8HSV - chains A and B of the 4 polymer chains in the assembly; structure by X-ray diffraction, 3.00 A resolution.

[Chain A (and B)]
Molecule: Beta-arrestin-1
From: Rattus norvegicus
Notes: chain B of this document is another copy of the same molecule, construct and numbering; everything in this record applies to it too
Reference sequence: P29066 (ARRB1_RAT); residue numbers follow UniProt; this construct covers 1-394
Sequence (414 residues; row label = number of the first residue in the row; numbers below 1 keep their minus sign (Met-19 is residue -19)):
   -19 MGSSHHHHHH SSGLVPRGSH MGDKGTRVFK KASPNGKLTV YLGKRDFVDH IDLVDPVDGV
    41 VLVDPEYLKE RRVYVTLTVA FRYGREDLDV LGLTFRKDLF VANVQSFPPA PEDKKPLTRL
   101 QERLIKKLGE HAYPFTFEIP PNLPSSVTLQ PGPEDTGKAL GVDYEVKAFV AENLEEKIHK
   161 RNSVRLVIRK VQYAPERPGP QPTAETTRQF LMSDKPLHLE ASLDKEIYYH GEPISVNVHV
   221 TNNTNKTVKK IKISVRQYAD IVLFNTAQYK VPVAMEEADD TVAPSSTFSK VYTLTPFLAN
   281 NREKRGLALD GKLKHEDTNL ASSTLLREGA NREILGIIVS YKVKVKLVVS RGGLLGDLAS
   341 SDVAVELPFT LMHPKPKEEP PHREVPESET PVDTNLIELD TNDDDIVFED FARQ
Disordered / not traced: -19 to 3, 334-338, 360-382
Construct notes: initiating methionine (-19); expression tag (-18 to 0); engineered mutation Val59 (Cys in P29066), Ser125 (Cys in P29066), Leu140 (Cys in P29066), Val150 (Cys in P29066), Val242 (Cys in P29066), Val251 (Cys in P29066), Ser269 (Cys in P29066)
UniProt features mapped onto this chain:
  - binding site (1D-myo-inositol hexakisphosphate): Lys250, Met255, Lys324, Lys326
  - modified residue: Tyr47 (Phosphotyrosine)
  - mutagenesis: Val53 (V53D: Inhibits internalization of EDNRA, EDNRB and ADRB2. No effect on interaction with SRC; impairs ADRB2- and HTR1A-mediated ERK phosphorylation; impairs sequestration of ADRB2), Pro91 (P91G: Impairs interaction with SRC; impairs ADRB2- and HTR1A-mediated ERK phosphorylation; no effect on sequestration of ADRB2; when associated with E-121), Pro121 (P121E: Impairs interaction with SRC; impairs ADRB2- and HTR1A-mediated ERK phosphorylation; no effect on sequestration of ADRB2; when associated with G-91)

[How chain A and chain B interact]
Contacting residue pairs (24):
  Val70(A) with Ala344(B); Glu346(B)
  Leu71(A) with Lys322(B); Glu346(B)
  Leu73(A) with Thr186(B), hydrogen bond (backbone-side chain)
  Thr74(A) with Thr186(B), hydrogen bond (backbone-side chain); Thr187(B), hydrogen bond (backbone-backbone)
  Phe75(A) with Thr187(B); Gln189(B)
  Arg76(A) with Thr187(B), hydrogen bond (backbone-backbone); Arg188(B); Gln189(B), hydrogen bond (backbone-backbone)
  Lys77(A) with Gln189(B), hydrogen bond; Ser193(B), hydrogen bond (side chain-backbone); Asp194(B)
  Asp78(A) with Arg188(B), salt bridge; Gln189(B), hydrogen bond (backbone-backbone); Phe190(B); Leu191(B)
  Leu79(A) with Leu191(B)
  Phe80(A) with Leu191(B)
  Val81(A) with Leu191(B), hydrophobic
  Lys157(A) with Lys326(B); Asp342(B), salt bridge
Interface residues without a listed pair, chain A (16 interface residues in all): Leu154, Glu155, Phe244, Glu313
Interface residues without a listed pair, chain B (19 interface residues in all): Glu185, Lys229, Ala339, Ser340, Val345, Pro348

[Summary]
16 residues of chain A and 19 residues of chain B are in contact; the contacts include 8 hydrogen bonds and 2
salt bridges. Polar contacts include Asp78(A)-Arg188(B), Lys157(A)-Asp342(B) and Leu73(A)-Thr186(B). From
UniProt: 4 residues binding 1D-myo-inositol hexakisphosphate and 3 mutagenesis sites on chain A.
Chain A and chain B are both Beta-arrestin-1 (Rattus norvegicus); the structure, The structure of rat
beta-arrestin1 in complex with a rat Mdm2 peptide, was determined by X-ray diffraction, deposited together
with 8HST.
